Entry 5XM1 (X-ray diffraction, 3.45 A resolution); this record covers chains D and I of the 10 polymer chains in the assembly.

# Chain D
Name: Histone H2B type 3-A
Organism: Mus musculus
Reference sequence: Q9D2U9 (H2B3A_MOUSE); residues 0-125 here correspond to UniProt positions 1-126 (UniProt number = residue number + 1)
Chain sequence (129 residues; numbered -3 to 125; the number before each row is that of its first residue; numbers below 1 keep their minus sign (Gly-3 is residue -3)):
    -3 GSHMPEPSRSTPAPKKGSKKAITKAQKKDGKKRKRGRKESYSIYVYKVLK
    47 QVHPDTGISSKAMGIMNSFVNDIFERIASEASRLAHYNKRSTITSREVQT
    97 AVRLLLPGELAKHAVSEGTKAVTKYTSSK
Disordered / not traced: -3 to 30, 125
Differences from the reference sequence: expression tag (-3 to -1)
Swiss-Prot annotation at these positions:
  - modified residue: Pro1 (N-acetylproline), Glu2 (ADP-ribosyl glutamic acid), Ser6 (ADP-ribosylserine), Lys11 (N6-(beta-hydroxybutyryl)lysine), Lys12 (N6-(2-hydroxyisobutyryl)lysine), Ser14 (Phosphoserine), Lys15 (N6-acetyllysine), Lys16 (N6-acetyllysine), Lys20 (N6-(2-hydroxyisobutyryl)lysine), Lys23 (N6-(2-hydroxyisobutyryl)lysine), Lys24 (N6-(2-hydroxyisobutyryl)lysine), Lys34 (N6-(2-hydroxyisobutyryl)lysine), Glu35 (PolyADP-ribosyl glutamic acid), Ser36 (Phosphoserine), Lys43 (N6-(2-hydroxyisobutyryl)lysine), Lys46 (N6-(2-hydroxyisobutyryl)lysine), Lys57 (N6,N6-dimethyllysine), Arg79 (Dimethylated arginine), Lys85 (N6,N6,N6-trimethyllysine), Arg86 (Omega-N-methylarginine) and 5 more in UniProt
  - glycosylation: Ser112 (O-linked (GlcNAc) serine)
  - cross-link (Glycyl lysine isopeptide (Lys-Gly)): Lys20 (interchain with G-Cter in SUMO2), Lys34 (interchain with G-Cter in ubiquitin), Lys120 (interchain with G-Cter in ubiquitin)

# Chain I
Molecule: 146-nt DNA strand
Organism: Homo sapiens
Sequence (146 nucleotides; row label = number of the first residue in the row):
     1 ATCAATATCCACCTGCAGATTCTACCAAAAGTGTATTTGGAAACTGCTCC
    51 ATCAAAAGGCATGTTCAGCTGAATTCAGCTGAACATGCCTTTTGATGGAG
   101 CAGTTTCCAAATACACTTTTGGTAGAATCTGCAGGTGGATATTGAT

# Chain D / chain I interface
Contacting residue pairs (18):
  Arg31(D) with DG103(I), phosphate contact; DT104(I), phosphate contact
  Gly32(D) with DG103(I), hydrogen bond to the phosphate
  Arg33(D) with DA27(I), phosphate contact; DA28(I), sugar contact
  Glu35(D) with DA28(I), sugar contact
  Tyr42(D) with DT21(I), phosphate contact
  Gly53(D) with DT20(I), phosphate contact
  Ile54(D) with DA19(I), phosphate contact; DT20(I), hydrogen bond to the phosphate
  Ser55(D) with DA19(I), phosphate contact
  Ser56(D) with DA19(I), hydrogen bond to the phosphate
  Arg86(D) with DG39(I), phosphate contact; DG40(I), salt bridge to the phosphate
  Ser87(D) with DT38(I), hydrogen bond to the phosphate; DG39(I), hydrogen bond to the phosphate
  Thr88(D) with DT38(I), phosphate contact; DG39(I), hydrogen bond to the phosphate
Interface residues without a listed pair, chain I (11 interface residues in all): DA29

# Overview
12 residues of chain D and 11 residues of chain I are in contact, with 6 hydrogen bonds and 1 salt bridge.
Among the polar pairs are Gly32(D)-DG103(I), Ile54(D)-DT20(I) and Ser56(D)-DA19(I).
Chain D is Histone H2B type 3-A (Mus musculus) and chain I is a 146-nt DNA strand (Homo sapiens); the
structure, The mouse nucleosome structure containing H2A, H2B type3-A, H3mm7, and H4, was determined by X-ray
diffraction together with 5XM0 from the same study.
